3ZYI - chains A and B; structure by X-ray diffraction, 2.60 A resolution.

[Chain A]
Protein: Leucine-rich repeat-containing protein 4
From: Homo sapiens
Notes: fragment: lrr and ig domains, residues 1-444
Reference sequence: Q9HBW1 (LRRC4_HUMAN); residue numbers follow UniProt; this construct covers 1-444
Chain sequence (452 residues; each row starts with the number of its first residue):
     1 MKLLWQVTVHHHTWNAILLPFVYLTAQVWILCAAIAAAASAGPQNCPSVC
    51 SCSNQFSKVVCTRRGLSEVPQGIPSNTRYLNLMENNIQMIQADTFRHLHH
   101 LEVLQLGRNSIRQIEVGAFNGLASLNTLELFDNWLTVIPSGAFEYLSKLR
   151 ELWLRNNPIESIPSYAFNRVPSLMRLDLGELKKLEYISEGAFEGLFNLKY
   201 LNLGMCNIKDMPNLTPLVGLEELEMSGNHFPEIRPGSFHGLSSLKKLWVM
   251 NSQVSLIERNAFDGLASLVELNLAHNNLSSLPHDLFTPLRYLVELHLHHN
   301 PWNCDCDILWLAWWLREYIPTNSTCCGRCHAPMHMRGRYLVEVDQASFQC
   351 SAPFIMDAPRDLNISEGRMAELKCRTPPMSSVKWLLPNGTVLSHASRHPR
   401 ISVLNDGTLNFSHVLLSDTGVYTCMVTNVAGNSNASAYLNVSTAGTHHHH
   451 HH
Unresolved in the structure: 1-43, 320-322, 442-452
Cystine bridges: Cys46-Cys52, Cys50-Cys61, Cys304-Cys329, Cys306-Cys350, Cys374-Cys424
Covalent attachments: N-acetylglucosamine (NAG) linked to Asn363
Construct notes: expression tag (445-452)
UniProt features mapped onto this chain:
  - glycosylation (N-linked (GlcNAc...) asparagine): Asn277, Asn322, Asn363, Asn388, Asn410, Asn434, Asn440
What the authors report for this chain:
  - mutagenesis - G204T: abolished binding to Netrin-G2 (chain B)

[Chain B]
Protein: Netrin-G2
From: Homo sapiens
Notes: fragment: lam and egf1 domains, residues 423-767
Reference sequence: Q96CW9 (NTNG2_HUMAN); residues 1-345 here correspond to UniProt positions 423-767 (UniProt number = residue number + 422)
Chain sequence (353 residues; numbered 1 to 353; the number before each row is that of its first residue):
     1 MLHLLALFLHCLPLASGDYDICKSWVTTDEGPTWEFYACQPKVMRLKDYV
    51 KVKVEPSGITCGDPPERFCSHENPYLCSNECDASNPDLAHPPRLMFDKEE
   101 EGLATYWQSITWSRYPSPLEANITLSWNKTVELTDDVVMTFEYGRPTVMV
   151 LEKSLDNGRTWQPYQFYAEDCMEAFGMSARRARDMSSSSAHRVLCTEEYS
   201 RWAGSKKEKHVRFEVRDRFAIFAGPDLRNMDNLYTRLESAKGLKEFFTLT
   251 DLRMRLLRPALGGTYVQRENLYKYFYAISNIEVIGRCKCNLHANLCSMRE
   301 GSLQCECEHNTTGPDCGKCKKNFRTRSWRAGSYLPLPHGSPNACAGTHHH
   351 HHH
Unresolved in the structure: 1-17, 26-33, 188-191, 222-236, 348-353
Cystine bridges: Cys22-Cys39, Cys61-Cys81, Cys69-Cys77, Cys171-Cys195, Cys287-Cys296, Cys289-Cys305, Cys307-Cys316, Cys319-Cys344
Covalent attachments: N-acetylglucosamine (NAG) linked to Asn122
Construct notes: expression tag (346-353)
Ion coordination: Ca2+: Leu94, Asp97, Glu99, Thr105, Ser279
What the authors report for this chain:
  - conformationally variable residues (loop rearrangement, order/disorder transition): Asp63 to Asp82, Glu198 to Lys209

[Interface between chain A and chain B]
Contacting residue pairs (41):
  Ser51(A) with Asn85(B)
  Thr62(A) with Asp87(B)
  Met83(A) with Ser78(B)
  Gln105(A) with Ser78(B), hydrogen bond (side chain-backbone)
  Glu129(A) with Ser78(B)
  Phe131(A) with Ser78(B)
  Glu151(A) with Tyr75(B)
  Trp153(A) with Asn73(B); Tyr75(B); Leu76(B), hydrophobic
  Arg155(A) with Glu72(B), salt bridge; Leu76(B)
  Arg175(A) with Tyr75(B)
  Asp177(A) with Asn73(B), hydrogen bond; Leu76(B)
  Tyr200(A) with Glu72(B); Asn73(B), hydrogen bond; Pro74(B); Tyr75(B), hydrophobic
  Asn202(A) with Glu72(B), hydrogen bond (side chain-backbone); Asn73(B)
  Met205(A) with Glu72(B)
  Glu222(A) with Tyr75(B), hydrogen bond
  Glu224(A) with Glu72(B)
  Trp248(A) with Thr264(B); Gln267(B)
  Met250(A) with Gly263(B); Thr264(B)
  Glu270(A) with Gln267(B), hydrogen bond
  His275(A) with Gly263(B), hydrogen bond (side chain-backbone)
  Glu294(A) with Tyr265(B), hydrogen bond; Gln267(B)
  Leu295(A) with Tyr265(B), hydrogen bond (backbone-side chain)
  His296(A) with Thr264(B), hydrogen bond; Tyr265(B), hydrogen bond; Gln267(B)
  His298(A) with Gly263(B); Thr264(B), hydrogen bond
  His299(A) with Glu169(B), salt bridge
  Cys325(A) with Tyr265(B), hydrophobic
  Arg328(A) with Asp170(B), salt bridge
Also at the interface, not in a pair above, chain A (33 interface residues in all): Val60, Asn81, Glu180, Lys246, Asn272, Thr324
Also at the interface, not in a pair above, chain B (18 interface residues in all): Arg67, Leu88, Gly262, Glu269
Interface features reported in the paper:
  - interface residues, chain B: Asp63(B), Ser70(B), Ala260(B), Leu261(B)

[Summary]
Chain A and chain B form an interface of 33 and 18 residues respectively; the contacts include 12 hydrogen
bonds and 3 salt bridges. Polar contacts include Arg155(A)-Glu72(B), His299(A)-Glu169(B) and
Arg328(A)-Asp170(B). The paper reports that G204T of chain A abolishes binding to Netrin-G2 (chain B);
interface residues Asp63(B), Ser70(B) and Ala260(B) among others.
Chain A is Leucine-rich repeat-containing protein 4 and chain B is Netrin-G2, both from Homo sapiens; the
structure, NetrinG2 in complex with NGL2, was determined by X-ray diffraction together with 3ZYJ, 3ZYN and
3ZYO from the same study.
